Entry 6WPF (X-ray diffraction, 2.53 A resolution); this record covers chains A and B of the 4 polymer chains in the assembly.

# Chain A
Name: Reverse transcriptase/ribonuclease H
From: Human immunodeficiency virus type 1 group M subtype B (isolate HXB2)
Notes: EC 2.7.7.49, 2.7.7.7, 3.1.26.13
Reference sequence: P04585 (POL_HV1H2); residues 1-560 here correspond to UniProt positions 588-1147 (UniProt number = residue number + 587)
Sequence (561 residues; row label = number of the first residue in the row; numbering starts at 0):
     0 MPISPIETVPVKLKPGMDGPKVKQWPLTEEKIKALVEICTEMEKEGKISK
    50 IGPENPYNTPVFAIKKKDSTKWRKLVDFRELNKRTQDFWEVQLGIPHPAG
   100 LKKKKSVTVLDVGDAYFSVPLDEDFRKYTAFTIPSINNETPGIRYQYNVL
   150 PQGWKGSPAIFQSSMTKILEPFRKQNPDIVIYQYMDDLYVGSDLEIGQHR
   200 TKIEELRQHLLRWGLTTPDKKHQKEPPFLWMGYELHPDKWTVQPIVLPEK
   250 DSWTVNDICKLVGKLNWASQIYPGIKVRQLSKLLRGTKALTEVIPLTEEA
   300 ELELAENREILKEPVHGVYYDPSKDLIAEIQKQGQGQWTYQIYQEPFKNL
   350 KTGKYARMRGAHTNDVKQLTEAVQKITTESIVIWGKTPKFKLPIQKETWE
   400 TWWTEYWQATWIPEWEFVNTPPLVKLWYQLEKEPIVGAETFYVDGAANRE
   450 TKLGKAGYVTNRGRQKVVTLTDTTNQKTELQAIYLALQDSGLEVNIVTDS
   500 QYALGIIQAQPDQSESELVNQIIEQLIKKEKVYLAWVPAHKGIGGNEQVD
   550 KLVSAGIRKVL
Disordered / not traced: 0, 137-138, 558-560
Sequence notes: expression tag (0); engineered mutation Cys258 (Gln845 in P04585), Ser280 (Cys867 in P04585)
Swiss-Prot annotation at these positions:
  - region: Phe227 to His235 (RT 'primer grip')
  - motif: Trp398 to Trp414 (Tryptophan repeat motif)
  - binding site (Mg(2+)): Asp110, Asp185, Asp186, Asp443, Glu478, Asp498, Asp549
  - site: Trp401 (Essential for RT p66/p51 heterodimerization), Trp414 (Essential for RT p66/p51 heterodimerization), Phe440, Tyr441 (Cleavage), Leu560 (Cleavage)
Ion coordination: Mg2+ site 1: Asp110, Asp185 (together with D4M, D4T) (shared with 1 residue of chain P); Mg2+ site 2: Asp110, Val111, Asp185 (together with D4T); Mg2+ site 3: Asp443, Glu478, Asp498
Ligand contacts:
  - D4M ([(5R)-5-(5-methyl-2,4-dioxo-3,4-dihydropyrimidin-1(2h)-yl)-2,5-dihydrofuran-2-yl]methyl dihydrogen phosphate): Lys66, Asp110, Asp186, Lys220, Gln222, Leu228
  - D4T (2',3'-dehydro-2',3'-deoxy-thymidine 5'-triphosphate): Lys65, Lys70, Arg72, Asp110, Val111, Gly112, Asp113, Ala114, Tyr115, Gln151, Met184, Asp185, Lys220
From the paper describing this entry:
  - binding site for D4M: Lys66, Asp110, Lys220, Leu228
  - binding site for D4T: Tyr115
  - Mg2+ coordination: Asp110, Asp185

# Chain B
Name: p51 RT
From: Human immunodeficiency virus type 1 group M subtype B (isolate HXB2)
Notes: EC 2.7.7.-, 3.1.-.-
Reference sequence: P04585 (POL_HV1H2); residues 1-440 here correspond to UniProt positions 588-1027 (UniProt number = residue number + 587)
Sequence (452 residues; each row starts with the number of its first residue; numbers below 1 keep their minus sign (Met-11 is residue -11)):
   -11 MGSSHHHHHHSSPISPIETVPVKLKPGMDGPKVKQWPLTEEKIKALVEIC
    39 TEMEKEGKISKIGPENPYNTPVFAIKKKDSTKWRKLVDFRELNKRTQDFW
    89 EVQLGIPHPAGLKKKKSVTVLDVGDAYFSVPLDEDFRKYTAFTIPSINNE
   139 TPGIRYQYNVLPQGWKGSPAIFQSSMTKILEPFRKQNPDIVIYQYMDDLY
   189 VGSDLEIGQHRTKIEELRQHLLRWGLTTPDKKHQKEPPFLWMGYELHPDK
   239 WTVQPIVLPEKDSWTVNDIQKLVGKLNWASQIYPGIKVRQLSKLLRGTKA
   289 LTEVIPLTEEAELELAENREILKEPVHGVYYDPSKDLIAEIQKQGQGQWT
   339 YQIYQEPFKNLKTGKYARMRGAHTNDVKQLTEAVQKITTESIVIWGKTPK
   389 FKLPIQKETWETWWTEYWQATWIPEWEFVNTPPLVKLWYQLEKEPIVGAE
   439 TF
Disordered / not traced: -11 to 5, 87-95, 212-232, 430-440
Sequence notes: expression tag (-11 to 0); engineered mutation Ser280 (Cys867 in P04585)
Swiss-Prot annotation at these positions:
  - region: Phe227 to His235 (RT 'primer grip')
  - motif: Trp398 to Trp414 (Tryptophan repeat motif)
  - binding site (Mg(2+)): Asp110, Asp185, Asp186
  - site: Trp401 (Essential for RT p66/p51 heterodimerization), Trp414 (Essential for RT p66/p51 heterodimerization), Phe440 (Cleavage)

# Interface between chain A and chain B
Pairs across the interface - 125 pairs, chain A then chain B:
  Val8(A) - Glu53(B)
  Pro9(A) - Glu53(B)
  Gln85(A) - Glu53(B)  hydrogen bond (side chain-backbone)
  Asp86(A) - Lys20(B)  salt bridge
  Asp86(A) - Pro55(B)
  Phe87(A) - Pro52(B)
  Phe87(A) - Glu53(B)
  Trp88(A) - Lys20(B)
  Trp88(A) - Val21(B)
  Trp88(A) - Lys22(B)
  Trp88(A) - Pro52(B)  hydrogen bond (backbone-backbone)
  Trp88(A) - Asn54(B)
  Trp88(A) - Pro55(B)
  Trp88(A) - Asn57(B)
  Trp88(A) - Thr131(B)
  Trp88(A) - Arg143(B)
  Val90(A) - Pro140(B)
  Val90(A) - Gly141(B)  hydrogen bond (backbone-backbone)
  Val90(A) - Arg143(B)
  Leu92(A) - Pro133(B)  hydrophobic
  Leu92(A) - Asn137(B)
  Gly93(A) - Asn137(B)  hydrogen bond (backbone-side chain)
  Ile94(A) - Asn137(B)
  Pro95(A) - Asn136(B)
  Pro95(A) - Asn137(B)
  His96(A) - Asn136(B)  hydrogen bond (backbone-side chain)
  Gly99(A) - Asn136(B)
  Ala158(A) - Pro52(B)  hydrophobic
  Gln161(A) - Pro140(B)
  Ser162(A) - Pro52(B)
  Thr165(A) - Pro140(B)
  Arg172(A) - Thr139(B)
  Val179(A) - Glu138(B)
  Ile180(A) - Glu138(B)
  Tyr181(A) - Asn136(B)  hydrogen bond
  Tyr181(A) - Glu138(B)
  Gln182(A) - Glu138(B)  hydrogen bond (backbone-backbone)
  Gln182(A) - Pro140(B)
  Arg358(A) - Gln394(B)
  Arg358(A) - Glu396(B)  salt bridge
  Glu370(A) - Gln394(B)
  Gln373(A) - Gln394(B)  hydrogen bond
  Gln373(A) - Glu396(B)
  Gln373(A) - Thr397(B)  hydrogen bond
  Gln373(A) - Thr400(B)
  Gln373(A) - Trp401(B)
  Thr376(A) - Thr400(B)
  Thr376(A) - Trp401(B)
  Thr377(A) - Thr400(B)
  Ile380(A) - Pro25(B)  hydrophobic
  Ile380(A) - Leu26(B)
  Ile380(A) - Thr27(B)
  Val381(A) - Pro25(B)  hydrophobic
  Val381(A) - Ile135(B)
  Val381(A) - Asn136(B)  hydrogen bond (backbone-backbone)
  Val381(A) - Asn137(B)
  Ile382(A) - Ile135(B)
  Ile382(A) - Asn136(B)
  Trp383(A) - Ile135(B)
  Gly384(A) - Thr27(B)
  Gly384(A) - Glu28(B)  hydrogen bond (backbone-backbone)
  Gly384(A) - Ile135(B)
  Trp402(A) - Lys331(B)  hydrogen bond (backbone-side chain)
  Trp402(A) - Thr362(B)
  Trp402(A) - Asp364(B)  hydrogen bond
  Tyr405(A) - Lys331(B)  hydrogen bond (backbone-side chain)
  Trp406(A) - Lys331(B)
  Trp406(A) - Thr419(B)  hydrogen bond (side chain-backbone)
  Trp406(A) - Pro421(B)  hydrophobic
  Gln407(A) - Lys331(B)  hydrogen bond (backbone-side chain)
  Gln407(A) - Asp364(B)
  Gln407(A) - Pro392(B)
  Gln407(A) - Ile393(B)
  Gln407(A) - Gln394(B)
  Gln407(A) - Val417(B)  hydrogen bond (side chain-backbone)
  Gln407(A) - Asn418(B)
  Gln407(A) - Thr419(B)
  Ala408(A) - Lys331(B)
  Ala408(A) - Trp337(B)  hydrophobic
  Ala408(A) - Asp364(B)
  Ala408(A) - Pro392(B)  hydrogen bond (backbone-backbone)
  Ala408(A) - Ile393(B)
  Thr409(A) - Asp364(B)  hydrogen bond (backbone-side chain)
  Trp410(A) - Thr362(B)
  Trp410(A) - Asn363(B)
  Trp410(A) - Trp401(B)
  Trp410(A) - Tyr405(B)
  Pro412(A) - Trp401(B)
  Pro433(A) - Asn255(B)
  Pro433(A) - Leu289(B)  hydrophobic
  Pro433(A) - Thr290(B)
  Ile434(A) - Thr290(B)
  Val435(A) - Thr290(B)
  Thr439(A) - Lys287(B)
  Thr439(A) - Ala288(B)
  Thr439(A) - Leu289(B)  hydrogen bond (side chain-backbone)
  Tyr441(A) - Val254(B)
  Tyr441(A) - Gln258(B)  hydrogen bond
  Tyr441(A) - Thr286(B)
  Tyr441(A) - Lys287(B)  hydrogen bond (side chain-backbone)
  Val458(A) - Thr286(B)
  Thr459(A) - Thr286(B)
  Asn460(A) - Thr286(B)
  Asn460(A) - Lys287(B)
  Asn460(A) - Ala288(B)
  Asn494(A) - Leu289(B)
  Val496(A) - Leu289(B)  hydrophobic
  Gln500(A) - Leu422(B)
  Leu503(A) - Leu422(B)  hydrophobic
  Gln507(A) - Pro421(B)
  Tyr532(A) - Asn255(B)  hydrogen bond
  Tyr532(A) - Leu289(B)  hydrophobic
  Trp535(A) - Leu422(B)  hydrophobic
  Trp535(A) - Trp426(B)  hydrophobic
  Val536(A) - Gln258(B)
  Pro537(A) - Gly262(B)
  Pro537(A) - Asn265(B)
  Lys540(A) - Asn265(B)
  Ile542(A) - Gln258(B)
  Gly543(A) - Leu283(B)  hydrogen bond (backbone-backbone)
  Gly543(A) - Gly285(B)
  Gly544(A) - Gly285(B)  hydrogen bond (backbone-backbone)
  Gly544(A) - Thr286(B)
  Gln547(A) - Gly285(B)  hydrogen bond (side chain-backbone)
  Gln547(A) - Thr286(B)  hydrogen bond
Interface residues without a listed pair, chain A (70 interface residues in all): Gln91, Leu100, Ile159, Lys166, Val372, Glu432, Ala534, Gly541
Interface residues without a listed pair, chain B (65 interface residues in all): Lys49, Ile50, Gly51, Tyr56, Ile142, Lys259, Val261, Ser280, Arg284, Val365, Leu368, Pro420

# In short
The interface between chain A and chain B involves 70 residues on one side and 65 on the other, with 27
hydrogen bonds and 2 salt bridges. Among the polar pairs are Asp86(A)-Lys20(B), Arg358(A)-Glu396(B) and
Gln85(A)-Glu53(B). From the paper: a binding site for D4M at Lys66(A), Asp110(A) and Lys220(A) among others; a
binding site for D4T at Tyr115(A).
Chain A is Reverse transcriptase/ribonuclease H and chain B is p51 RT, both from Human immunodeficiency virus
type 1 group M subtype B (isolate HXB2); the structure, Structure of HIV-1 Reverse Transcriptase (RT) in
complex with dsDNA and d4T, was determined by X-ray diffraction together with 6WPH and 6WPJ from the same
study.
